Entry 6N3F (X-ray diffraction, 2.10 A resolution); this record covers chains C and D of the 3 polymer chains in the assembly.

# Chain C
Protein: HIV Tat-specific factor 1
Source organism: Homo sapiens
Reference sequence: O43719 (HTSF1_HUMAN); numbering as in UniProt (aligned over 260-353)
Chain sequence (96 residues; each row starts with the number of its first residue):
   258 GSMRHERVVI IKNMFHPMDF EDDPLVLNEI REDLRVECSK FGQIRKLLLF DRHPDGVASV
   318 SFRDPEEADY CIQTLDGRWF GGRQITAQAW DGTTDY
Not modelled in the structure: 258-259
Construct notes: expression tag (258-259)
UniProt features mapped onto this chain:
  - modified residue: K297 (N6-acetyllysine)
  - mutagenesis: K297 to F298 (In 4A mutant; abolished binding to poly-ADP-ribosylated RPA1 and recruitment to DNA damage sites; when associated with 155-A-A-156)
From the paper describing this entry:
  - mutagenesis - E286K/D290K, E286K/F337A: abolished binding to SF3b1 U2AF ligand motif (chain D)
  - mutagenesis - E286K/F337A: abolished binding to FLAG-SF3b1

# Chain D
Protein: SF3b1 U2AF ligand motif
Chain sequence (4 residues; each row starts with the number of its first residue):
   336 SRWD

# Interface between chain C and chain D
Residue-residue contacts (14; chain C residue first):
  I287(C) - R337(D)
  D290(C) - S336(D)
  D290(C) - R337(D)  salt bridge
  D290(C) - W338(D)  hydrogen bond (backbone-side chain)
  E294(C) - W338(D)
  R335(C) - W338(D)
  R335(C) - D339(D)  salt bridge
  W336(C) - R337(D)
  W336(C) - W338(D)
  W336(C) - D339(D)  hydrogen bond (backbone-backbone)
  F337(C) - R337(D)
  F337(C) - W338(D)
  G338(C) - R337(D)  hydrogen bond (backbone-backbone)
  I342(C) - W338(D)  hydrophobic
Other interface residues (no listed pair), chain C (11 interface residues in all): V283, L291, L332
From the paper, about this interface:
  - pairs named by the authors: W338(D)-F337(C) (pi stacking), W338(D)-R335(C), W338(D)-E294(C)

# Overview
The interface between chain C and chain D involves 11 residues on one side and 4 on the other; the contacts
include 3 hydrogen bonds and 2 salt bridges. Among the polar pairs are D290(C)-R337(D), R335(C)-D339(D) and
D290(C)-W338(D). The authors report pi stacking between W338(D) and F337(C); contacts between W338(D) and
R335(C) and W338(D) and E294(C). The paper reports that E286K/D290K and E286K/F337A of chain C abolish binding
to SF3b1 U2AF ligand motif (chain D); E286K/F337A of chain C abolish binding to FLAG-SF3b1.
Here chain C is HIV Tat-specific factor 1 (Homo sapiens) and chain D is SF3b1 U2AF ligand motif. Entry 6N3F
(Structure of HIV Tat-specific factor 1 U2AF Homology Motif bound to SF3b1 ULM5) was determined by X-ray
diffraction together with 6N3D and 6N3E from the same study.
